Entry 3CT7 (X-ray diffraction, 2.50 A resolution); this record covers chains A and E of the 6 polymer chains in the assembly.

Chain A (and E):
Molecule: D-allulose-6-phosphate 3-epimerase
From: Escherichia coli
Notes: EC 5.1.3.-; chain E of this document is another copy of the same molecule, construct and numbering; everything in this record applies to it too
Reference sequence: P32719 (ALSE_ECOLI); residue numbers follow UniProt; this construct covers 1-231
Chain sequence (231 residues; row label = number of the first residue in the row):
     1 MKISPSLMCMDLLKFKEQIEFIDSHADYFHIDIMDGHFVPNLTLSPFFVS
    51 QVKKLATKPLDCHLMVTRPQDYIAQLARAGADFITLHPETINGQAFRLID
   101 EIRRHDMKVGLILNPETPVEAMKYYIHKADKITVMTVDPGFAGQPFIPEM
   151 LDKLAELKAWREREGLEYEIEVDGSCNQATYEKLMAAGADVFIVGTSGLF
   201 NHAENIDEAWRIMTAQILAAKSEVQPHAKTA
Disordered / not traced: 220-231
Metal / ion sites: Mg2+: His30, Asp32, His63, Asp173
UniProt features mapped onto this chain:
  - active site: Asp32 (Proton acceptor), Asp173 (Proton donor)
  - binding site (substrate): Ser6, His63, Gly140 to Gly143, Asp173 to Ser175, Gly195 to Ser197
  - binding site (a divalent metal cation): His30, Asp32, His63, Asp173
  - mutagenesis: Thr196 (Shortens the substrate-binding pocket. Slightly lower activity towards allulose 6-phosphate and increased activity towards ribulose 5-phosphate), Ser197 (Shortens the substrate-binding pocket. Slightly lower activity towards allulose 6-phosphate and increased activity towards ribulose 5-phosphate), Gly198 (Shortens the substrate-binding pocket. Slightly lower activity towards allulose 6-phosphate and increased activity towards ribulose 5-phosphate)
What the authors report for this chain:
  - catalytic residues: Asp32, Asp173 (proposed by the authors, not directly observed)
  - mutagenesis - T196DEL, S197DEL, G198DEL: increased catalytic activity (RPE reaction)
  - mutagenesis - T196DEL, S197DEL, G198DEL: decreased catalytic activity (ALSE reaction)

Interface between chain A and chain E:
Pairs across the interface - 31 pairs, chain A then chain E:
  Ile91(A) - Glu116(E)
  Asn92(A) - Glu89(E)
  Asn92(A) - Asn114(E)  hydrogen bond
  Asn92(A) - Glu116(E)
  Asn92(A) - Thr117(E)  hydrogen bond
  Gly93(A) - Asn114(E)
  Gly93(A) - Glu116(E)  hydrogen bond (backbone-side chain)
  Gly93(A) - Asp138(E)
  Gly93(A) - Pro139(E)
  Gln94(A) - Glu116(E)
  Gln94(A) - Asp138(E)  hydrogen bond (backbone-side chain)
  Ala95(A) - Glu116(E)  hydrogen bond (backbone-side chain)
  Ala95(A) - Asp138(E)  hydrogen bond (backbone-side chain)
  Phe96(A) - Pro115(E)  hydrophobic
  Phe96(A) - Glu116(E)
  Phe96(A) - Asp138(E)  hydrogen bond (backbone-side chain)
  Phe96(A) - Ile147(E)  hydrophobic
  Phe96(A) - Glu149(E)
  Arg97(A) - Asp138(E)  hydrogen bond (backbone-side chain)
  Arg97(A) - Pro139(E)  hydrogen bond (side chain-backbone)
  Arg97(A) - Phe141(E)
  Lys123(A) - Pro118(E)
  Lys123(A) - Glu120(E)  salt bridge
  Tyr124(A) - Pro115(E)
  Tyr124(A) - Glu149(E)
  Tyr124(A) - Met150(E)  hydrophobic
  Tyr124(A) - Lys153(E)
  Tyr124(A) - Glu156(E)
  Tyr125(A) - Glu116(E)
  His127(A) - Glu149(E)  salt bridge
  Lys128(A) - Glu149(E)  salt bridge
Interface residues without a listed pair, chain A (14 interface residues in all): Asp100, Ala121
Interface residues without a listed pair, chain E (17 interface residues in all): Pro40, Pro145

Overview:
The interface between chain A and chain E involves 14 residues on one side and 17 on the other, with 9
hydrogen bonds and 3 salt bridges. Among the polar pairs are Lys123(A)-Glu120(E), His127(A)-Glu149(E) and
Lys128(A)-Glu149(E). The paper reports catalytic residues Asp32(A) and Asp173(A); T196DEL, S197DEL and G198DEL
of chain A increase catalytic activity (RPE reaction).
Chain A and chain E are both D-allulose-6-phosphate 3-epimerase (Escherichia coli); the structure, Crystal
structure of D-allulose 6-phosphate 3-epimerase from Escherichia Coli K-12, was determined by X-ray
diffraction (same publication as 3CTL).
